Entry 7UWC (electron microscopy, 4.00 A resolution); this record covers chains h and i of the 31 polymer chains in the assembly.

== Chain h (and i) ==
Protein: V-type proton ATPase subunit c
Source organism: Citrus limon
Notes: chain i of this document is another copy of the same molecule, construct and numbering; everything in this record applies to it too
UniProt: P0DH92 (VATL1_ARATH); numbering as in UniProt (aligned over 1-164)
Amino-acid sequence (164 residues; numbered 1 to 164; the number before each row is that of its first residue):
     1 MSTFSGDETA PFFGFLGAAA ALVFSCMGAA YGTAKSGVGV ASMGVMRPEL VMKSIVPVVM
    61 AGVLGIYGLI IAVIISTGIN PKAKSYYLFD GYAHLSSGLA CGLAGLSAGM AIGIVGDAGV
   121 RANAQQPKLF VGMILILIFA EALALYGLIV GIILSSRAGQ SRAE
Disordered / not traced: 1-7, 163-164 (chain i: 1-7, 164)

== Interface between chain h and chain i ==
Contacting residue pairs (20):
  F12(h) with Y92(i), hydrophobic
  F15(h) with S96(i)
  L16(h) with S96(i)
  A19(h) with S96(i); A100(i), hydrophobic
  V23(h) with L103(i), hydrophobic
  C26(h) with S107(i)
  M27(h) with S107(i)
  A30(h) with S107(i); A111(i)
  A34(h) with I114(i), hydrophobic
  G44(h) with Q126(i)
  V45(h) with Q125(i); Q126(i)
  P48(h) with Q126(i)
  I79(h) with R157(i)
  P81(h) with S161(i); A163(i)
  K82(h) with S161(i); A163(i), hydrogen bond (backbone-backbone)
Also at the interface, not in a pair above, chain h (19 interface residues in all): T33, G37, V38, A41
Also at the interface, not in a pair above, chain i (19 interface residues in all): A104, A108, V115, A118, A122, A158, R162

== Overview ==
Chain h and chain i each contribute 19 residues to their interface, with 1 hydrogen bond. Its one hydrogen
bond, K82(h)-A163(i), is backbone to backbone.
Both chains are V-type proton ATPase subunit c (Citrus limon). Entry 7UWC (Citrus V-ATPase State 2, H in
contact with subunit a) was determined by electron microscopy (same publication as 7UW9, 7UWA, 7UWB and 7UWD).
